PDB entry 3GPX | X-ray diffraction, 1.78 A resolution | chains A and B of the 3 polymer chains in the assembly

Chain A:
Molecule: DNA glycosylase
Organism: Geobacillus stearothermophilus
Notes: EC 4.2.99.18
UniProtKB: P84131 (P84131_BACST); residue numbers follow UniProt; this construct covers 2-216, 233-274
Amino-acid sequence (257 residues; row label = number of the first residue in the row; note: 16 numbers in that range are skipped by the numbering (no residue carries them; nothing is unmodelled there)):
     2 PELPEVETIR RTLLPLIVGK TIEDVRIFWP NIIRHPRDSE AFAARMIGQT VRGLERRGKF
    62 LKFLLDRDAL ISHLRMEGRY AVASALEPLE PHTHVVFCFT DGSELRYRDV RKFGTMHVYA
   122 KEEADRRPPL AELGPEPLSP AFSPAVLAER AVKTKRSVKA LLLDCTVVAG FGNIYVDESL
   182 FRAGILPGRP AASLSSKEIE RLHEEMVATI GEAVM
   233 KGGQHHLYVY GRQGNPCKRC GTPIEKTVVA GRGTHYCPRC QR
Not modelled in the structure: 233-237
Sequence notes: conflict Glu3 (Gln in P84131); engineered mutation Cys166 (Gln in P84131)
Bound ions: Zn2+: Cys249, Cys252, Cys269, Cys272

Chain B:
Molecule: 16-nt DNA strand
Sequence (16 nucleotides; row label = number of the first residue in the row):
     1 AGGTAGACTC GGACGC
Not modelled in the structure: 1, 15-16

Chain A / chain B interface:
Contacting residue pairs - 14 pairs, chain A then chain B:
  Trp30(A) with DC10(B), hydrogen bond to the phosphate
  Asn32(A) with DC10(B), hydrogen bond to the phosphate
  Val111(A) with DG11(B), sugar contact; DG12(B), sugar contact
  Arg112(A) with DC10(B), sugar contact; DG11(B), hydrogen bond to the base; DG12(B), hydrogen bond to the sugar
  Lys113(A) with DC10(B), phosphate contact; DG11(B), salt bridge to the phosphate
  Phe114(A) with DT9(B), base contact; DC10(B), base contact
  Thr155(A) with DT4(B), hydrogen bond to the phosphate
  Lys156(A) with DT4(B), hydrogen bond to the phosphate
  Arg157(A) with DT4(B), phosphate contact
Also at the interface, not in a pair above, chain A (11 interface residues in all): His93, Lys154
Also at the interface, not in a pair above, chain B (6 interface residues in all): DA5

Summary:
The interface between chain A and chain B involves 11 residues on one side and 6 on the other; the contacts
include 6 hydrogen bonds and 1 salt bridge. Polar contacts include Arg112(A)-DG11(B), Arg112(A)-DG12(B) and
Trp30(A)-DC10(B). Cys249(A), Cys252(A), Cys269(A) and Cys272(A) form the Zn2+ site.
Here chain A is DNA glycosylase (Geobacillus stearothermophilus) and chain B is a 16-nt DNA strand. Entry 3GPX
(Sequence-matched MutM Interrogation Complex 4 (IC4)) was determined by X-ray diffraction together with 3GO8,
3GP1, 3GPP, 3GPU, 3GPY, 3GQ3 and 3GQ4 from the same study.
